PDB entry 6D8F | X-ray diffraction, 2.15 A resolution | chains A and G of the 3 polymer chains in the assembly

== Chain A ==
Name: Uncharacterized protein
From: Rhodobacter sphaeroides (strain ATCC 17025 / ATH 2.4.3)
Reference sequence: A4WYU7 (A4WYU7_RHOS5); numbering as in UniProt (aligned over 2-777)
Sequence (791 residues; numbered -13 to 777; the number before each row is that of its first residue; numbers below 1 keep their minus sign (Met-13 is residue -13)):
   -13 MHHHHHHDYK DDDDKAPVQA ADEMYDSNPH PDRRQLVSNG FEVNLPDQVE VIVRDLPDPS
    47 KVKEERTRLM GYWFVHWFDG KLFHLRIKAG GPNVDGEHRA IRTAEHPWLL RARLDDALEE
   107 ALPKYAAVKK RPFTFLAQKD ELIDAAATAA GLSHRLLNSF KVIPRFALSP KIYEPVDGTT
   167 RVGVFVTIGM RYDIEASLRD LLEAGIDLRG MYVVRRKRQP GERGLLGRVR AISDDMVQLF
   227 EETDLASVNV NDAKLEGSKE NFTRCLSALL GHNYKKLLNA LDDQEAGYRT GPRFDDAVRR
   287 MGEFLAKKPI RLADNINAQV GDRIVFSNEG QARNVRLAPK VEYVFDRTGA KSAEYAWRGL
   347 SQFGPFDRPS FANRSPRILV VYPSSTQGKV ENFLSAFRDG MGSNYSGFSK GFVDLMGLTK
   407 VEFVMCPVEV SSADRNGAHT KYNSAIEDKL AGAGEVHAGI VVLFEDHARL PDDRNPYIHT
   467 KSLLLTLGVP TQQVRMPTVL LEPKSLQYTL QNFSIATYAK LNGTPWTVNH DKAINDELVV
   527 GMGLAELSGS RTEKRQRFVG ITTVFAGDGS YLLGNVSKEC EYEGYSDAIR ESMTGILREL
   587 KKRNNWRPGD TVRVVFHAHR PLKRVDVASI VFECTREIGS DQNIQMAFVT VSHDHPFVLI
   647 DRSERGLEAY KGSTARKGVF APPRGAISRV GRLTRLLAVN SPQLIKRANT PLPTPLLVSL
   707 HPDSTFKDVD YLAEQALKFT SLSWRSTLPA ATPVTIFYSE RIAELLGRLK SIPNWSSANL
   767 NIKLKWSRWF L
Unresolved in the structure: -13 to 19
Differences from the reference sequence: initiating methionine (-13); expression tag (-12 to 1)
UniProt features mapped onto this chain:
  - binding site (Mg(2+)): Leu777
  - mutagenesis: Pro45 to Trp63 (9-fold reduction in plasmid silencing in E.coli, does not bind target DNA, binds guide RNA (gRNA)), Lys49 to Arg52 (4-fold reduction in plasmid silencing), Arg204 to Arg209 (4-fold reduction in plasmid silencing), Tyr463 to Lys467 (10-fold reduction in plasmid silencing, strongly impairs gRNA binding; Does not bind small DNA or RNA in E.coli, increased plasmid transformation in E.coli (plasmid silencing)), Arg481 to Thr484 (9-fold reduction in plasmid silencing, strongly impairs gRNA binding), Lys506 (K506A: 10-fold reduction in plasmid silencing, strongly impairs gRNA binding), Gly529 (G529D: Does not reconstitute DNA cleavage; when associated with R-604-605-D and D-746), Ala604 to His605 (Does not reconstitute DNA cleavage; when associated with D-529 and D-746), Glu746 (E746D: Does not reconstitute DNA cleavage; when associated with D-529 and R-604-605-D), Arg754 (R754A: Increases affinity for 5'-phospho-U gRNA, no change in affinity for 5'-phospho-A or 5'-phospho-C gRNA), Leu777 (10-fold reduction in plasmid silencing, impairs gRNA binding)
Bound ions: Mg2+: Leu777 (shared with 2 residues of chain C)
Reported in the primary citation:
  - mutagenesis - G529D/A604R/H605D/E746D: unchanged catalytic activity on DNA targets
  - specificity-determining residues: Arg754
  - mutagenesis - R754A (4- to 6-fold): decreased binding to 5'-U-gRNA
  - mutagenesis - Q689A: unchanged binding to tDNA

== Chain G ==
Molecule: 26-nt DNA strand
Sequence (26 nucleotides; row label = number of the first residue in the row; numbers below 1 keep their minus sign (DC-16 is residue -16)):
   -16 CTGTCGTCAC CTGTGCAGTT TAACTG
Unresolved in the structure: -16 to -14, 8-9

== How chain A and chain G interact ==
Residue-residue contacts (56):
  Pro45(A) with DC-12(G), base contact; DG-11(G), sugar contact
  Val48(A) with DG-11(G), sugar contact
  Lys49(A) with DG-11(G), phosphate contact
  Arg52(A) with DT-10(G), salt bridge to the phosphate
  His62(A) with DT-10(G), hydrogen bond to the phosphate; DC-9(G), salt bridge to the phosphate
  Trp63(A) with DG-11(G), phosphate contact; DT-10(G), hydrogen bond to the phosphate
  Arg97(A) with DC-9(G), salt bridge to the phosphate; DA-8(G), salt bridge to the phosphate
  Ala98(A) with DC-9(G), phosphate contact
  Lys157(A) with DA-8(G), salt bridge to the phosphate
  Lys245(A) with DG-2(G), base contact
  Glu246(A) with DG-2(G), sugar contact; DC-1(G), sugar contact
  Thr249(A) with DC-1(G), phosphate contact; DA0(G), phosphate contact
  Tyr260(A) with DA0(G), hydrogen bond to the phosphate
  Asn265(A) with DG1(G), phosphate contact
  Tyr329(A) with DA6(G), hydrogen bond to the base
  Tyr341(A) with DA6(G), base contact
  Arg455(A) with DG-2(G), phosphate contact; DC-1(G), salt bridge to the phosphate
  Tyr494(A) with DA5(G), sugar contact
  Thr495(A) with DA5(G), base contact
  Asn498(A) with DA5(G), base contact
  Leu530(A) with DT-5(G), sugar contact
  Ala531(A) with DG-4(G), phosphate contact
  Glu532(A) with DT-5(G), phosphate contact; DG-4(G), hydrogen bond to the phosphate
  Arg541(A) with DT-5(G), hydrogen bond to the base; DG-4(G), hydrogen bond to the sugar
  His605(A) with DC-6(G), sugar contact; DT-5(G), salt bridge to the phosphate
  Arg606(A) with DC-7(G), base contact; DC-6(G), hydrogen bond to the sugar
  Ser638(A) with DC-6(G), hydrogen bond to the phosphate
  His639(A) with DC-6(G), hydrogen bond to the phosphate
  Asp640(A) with DC-7(G), sugar contact; DC-6(G), hydrogen bond to the phosphate
  His641(A) with DC-7(G), phosphate contact
  Pro642(A) with DC-7(G), phosphate contact
  Ala655(A) with DT2(G), sugar contact
  Tyr656(A) with DT2(G), phosphate contact; DT3(G), phosphate contact
  Arg670(A) with DA6(G), base contact
  Gln689(A) with DA6(G), hydrogen bond to the base; DC7(G), phosphate contact
  Leu690(A) with DA6(G), base contact
  Arg693(A) with DG1(G), hydrogen bond to the phosphate; DT2(G), salt bridge to the phosphate
  Leu703(A) with DC-7(G), phosphate contact
  Leu734(A) with DA6(G), base contact
  Pro735(A) with DA6(G), base contact
  Glu746(A) with DT-5(G), phosphate contact
Interface residues without a listed pair, chain A (52 interface residues in all): Ser46, Val61, Pro156, Leu264, Glu340, Ser491, Ser534, Lys663, Ser687, Lys692, Ser727
Interface residues without a listed pair, chain G (20 interface residues in all): DT-3, DT4

== In short ==
Chain A and chain G form an interface of 52 and 20 residues respectively; the contacts include 13 hydrogen
bonds and 8 salt bridges. Among the polar pairs are Tyr329(A)-DA6(G), Arg541(A)-DT-5(G) and Gln689(A)-DA6(G).
The paper reports that R754A of chain A reduces binding to 5'-U-gRNA; the specificity determinant Arg754(A); 3
substitutions were tested in all.
Chain A is Uncharacterized protein (Rhodobacter sphaeroides (strain ATCC 17025 / ATH 2.4.3)) and chain G is a
26-nt DNA strand; the structure, RsAgo Ternary Complex with Guide RNA and Target DNA Containing T-T Bulge
Within the Seed Segment, was determined by X-ray diffraction, deposited together with 6D8A, 6D8P, 6D92, 6D95,
6D9K and 6D9L.
